Entry 9E2Y (electron microscopy, 3.20 A resolution); this record covers chains 3 and 7 of the 14 polymer chains in the assembly.

== Chain 3 ==
Molecule: DNA replication licensing factor MCM3
Organism: Saccharomyces cerevisiae W303
Notes: EC 3.6.4.12
Reference sequence: P24279 (MCM3_YEAST); residues 1-971 here = UniProt positions 1-971
Amino-acid sequence (971 residues; numbered 1 to 971; the number before each row is that of its first residue):
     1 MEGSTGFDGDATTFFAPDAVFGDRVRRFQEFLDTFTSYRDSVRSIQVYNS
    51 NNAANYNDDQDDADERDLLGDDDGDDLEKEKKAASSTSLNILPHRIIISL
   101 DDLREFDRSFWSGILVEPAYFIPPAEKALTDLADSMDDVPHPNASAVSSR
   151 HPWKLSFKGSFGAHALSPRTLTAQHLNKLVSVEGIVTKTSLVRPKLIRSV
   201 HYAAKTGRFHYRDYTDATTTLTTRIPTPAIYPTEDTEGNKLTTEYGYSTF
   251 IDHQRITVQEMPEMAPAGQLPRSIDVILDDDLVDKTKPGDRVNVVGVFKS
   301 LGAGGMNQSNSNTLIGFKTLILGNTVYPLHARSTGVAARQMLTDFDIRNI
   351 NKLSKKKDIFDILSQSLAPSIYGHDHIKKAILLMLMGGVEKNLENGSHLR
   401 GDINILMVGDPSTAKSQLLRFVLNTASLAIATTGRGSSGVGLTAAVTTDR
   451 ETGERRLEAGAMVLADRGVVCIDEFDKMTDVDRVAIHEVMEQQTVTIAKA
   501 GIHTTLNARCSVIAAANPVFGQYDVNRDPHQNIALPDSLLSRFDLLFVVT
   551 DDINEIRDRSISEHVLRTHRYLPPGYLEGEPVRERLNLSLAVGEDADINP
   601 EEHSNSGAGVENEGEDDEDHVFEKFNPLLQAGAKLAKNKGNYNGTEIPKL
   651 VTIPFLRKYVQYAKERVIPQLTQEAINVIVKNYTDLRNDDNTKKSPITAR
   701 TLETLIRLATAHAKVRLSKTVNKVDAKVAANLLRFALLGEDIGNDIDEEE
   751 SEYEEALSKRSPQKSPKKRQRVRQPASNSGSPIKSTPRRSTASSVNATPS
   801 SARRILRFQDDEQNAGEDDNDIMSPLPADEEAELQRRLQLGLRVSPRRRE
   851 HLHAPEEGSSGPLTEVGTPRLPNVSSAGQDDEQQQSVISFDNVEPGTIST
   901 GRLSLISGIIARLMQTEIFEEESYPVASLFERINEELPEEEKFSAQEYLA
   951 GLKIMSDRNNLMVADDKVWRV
Unresolved in the structure: 1-18, 53-89, 330-337, 584-588, 595-647, 740-971
Bound ions: Mg2+: S416 (together with ATP)
Residues lining bound ligands:
  - ATP (adenosine-5'-triphosphate), molecule 1: S370, I371, Y372, D410, P411, S412, T413, A414, K415, S416, Q417, N517, V565
  - ATP, molecule 2: R542, A699, R700

== Chain 7 ==
Molecule: DNA replication licensing factor MCM7
Organism: Saccharomyces cerevisiae W303
Notes: EC 3.6.4.12
Reference sequence: P38132 (MCM7_YEAST); residues 1-845 here = UniProt positions 1-845
Amino-acid sequence (845 residues; row label = number of the first residue in the row):
     1 MSAALPSIQLPVDYNNLFNEITDFLVTFKQDTLSSDATRNENEDENLDAE
    51 NIEQHLLEKGPKYMAMLQKVANRELNSVIIDLDDILQYQNEKFLQGTQAD
   101 DLVSAIQQNANHFTELFCRAIDNNMPLPTKEIDYKDDVLDVILNQRRLRN
   151 ERMLSDRTNEIRSENLMDTTMDPPSSMNDALREVVEDETELFPPNLTRRY
   201 FLYFKPLSQNCARRYRKKAISSKPLSVRQIKGDFLGQLITVRGIITRVSD
   251 VKPAVEVIAYTCDQCGYEVFQEVNSRTFTPLSECTSEECSQNQTKGQLFM
   301 STRASKFSAFQECKIQELSQQVPVGHIPRSLNIHVNGTLVRSLSPGDIVD
   351 VTGIFLPAPYTGFKALKAGLLTETYLEAQFVRQHKKKFASFSLTSDVEER
   401 VMELITSGDVYNRLAKSIAPEIYGNLDVKKALLLLLVGGVDKRVGDGMKI
   451 RGDINVCLMGDPGVAKSQLLKAICKISPRGVYTTGKGSSGVGLTAAVMKD
   501 PVTDEMILEGGALVLADNGICCIDEFDKMDESDRTAIHEVMEQQTISISK
   551 AGINTTLNARTSILAAANPLYGRYNPRLSPLDNINLPAALLSRFDILFLM
   601 LDIPSRDDDEKLAEHVTYVHMHNKQPDLDFTPVEPSKMREYIAYAKTKRP
   651 VMSEAVNDYVVQAYIRLRQDSKREMDSKFSFGQATPRTLLGIIRLSQALA
   701 KLRLADMVDIDDVEEALRLVRVSKESLYQETNKSKEDESPTTKIFTIIKK
   751 MLQETGKNTLSYENIVKTVRLRGFTMLQLSNCIQEYSYLNVWHLINEGNT
   801 LKFVDDGTMDTDQEDSLVSTPKLAPQTTASANVSAQDSDIDLQDA
Unresolved in the structure: 1-4, 31-58, 157-190, 386-408, 486-511, 731-845
Disulfides: C474-C522
Bound ions: Zn2+: C262, C284, C289; Mg2+: S467 (together with ATP)
Residues lining bound ligands:
  - ATP (adenosine-5'-triphosphate), molecule 1: E421, I422, Y423, D461, P462, G463, V464, A465, K466, S467, Q468, E525, N568, L612, V616
  - ATP, molecule 2: E542, A589, R593, P686, R687, L690

== How chain 3 and chain 7 interact ==
Pairs across the interface (88; chain 3 residue first):
  P142(3) - P11(7)
  N143(3) - Q108(7)
  A144(3) - P11(7)
  A144(3) - V12(7)  hydrophobic
  S145(3) - Q108(7)  hydrogen bond
  V192(3) - R329(7)
  R193(3) - Y360(7)  hydrogen bond
  R193(3) - L371(7)
  R193(3) - E373(7)  salt bridge
  P194(3) - G232(7)
  P194(3) - L235(7)  hydrophobic
  P194(3) - L371(7)
  P194(3) - T372(7)  hydrogen bond (backbone-backbone)
  P194(3) - T374(7)
  K195(3) - L370(7)
  L196(3) - L370(7)  hydrogen bond (backbone-backbone)
  Y202(3) - Y14(7)  hydrophobic
  R208(3) - S7(7)
  F209(3) - S7(7)
  F209(3) - I8(7)  hydrogen bond (backbone-backbone)
  F209(3) - V12(7)  hydrophobic
  F209(3) - Y14(7)  hydrophobic
  H210(3) - L5(7)
  H210(3) - P6(7)
  H210(3) - S7(7)
  Y211(3) - L5(7)
  Y211(3) - P6(7)  hydrogen bond (backbone-backbone)
  Y211(3) - I8(7)  hydrophobic
  T215(3) - L370(7)
  D216(3) - L370(7)
  T227(3) - L370(7)
  A229(3) - G369(7)
  Y231(3) - P359(7)  hydrophobic
  E244(3) - Y14(7)  hydrogen bond
  E244(3) - N109(7)  hydrogen bond
  E244(3) - H112(7)  salt bridge
  Y245(3) - N109(7)
  Y245(3) - L235(7)
  Y245(3) - G236(7)
  Y245(3) - L356(7)  hydrophobic
  Y245(3) - P357(7)  hydrophobic
  G246(3) - Q108(7)
  G246(3) - N109(7)  hydrogen bond (backbone-side chain)
  G246(3) - L235(7)
  G246(3) - G236(7)
  Y247(3) - L10(7)  hydrophobic
  Y247(3) - V12(7)
  Y247(3) - Y14(7)
  F250(3) - G232(7)
  F250(3) - L235(7)  hydrophobic
  D252(3) - K231(7)
  D252(3) - G232(7)  hydrogen bond (side chain-backbone)
  H253(3) - L371(7)
  D284(3) - R329(7)  salt bridge
  K287(3) - G325(7)
  K287(3) - H326(7)
  K391(3) - H620(7)  hydrogen bond (side chain-backbone)
  L393(3) - N623(7)
  L399(3) - H620(7)
  L457(3) - I327(7)
  D466(3) - V324(7)
  D466(3) - G325(7)
  R467(3) - V324(7)
  H487(3) - E525(7)  salt bridge
  Q492(3) - K471(7)
  H503(3) - Q316(7)
  T504(3) - Q316(7)
  T504(3) - P328(7)
  L506(3) - P328(7)
  N507(3) - S319(7)
  H530(3) - Y571(7)
  D537(3) - P462(7)
  D537(3) - G572(7)
  I676(3) - T617(7)
  Y683(3) - A613(7)  hydrophobic
  T684(3) - R606(7)
  T684(3) - E610(7)
  D685(3) - R606(7)  salt bridge
  R687(3) - I603(7)
  R687(3) - D609(7)  salt bridge
  N688(3) - S605(7)
  N688(3) - R606(7)  hydrogen bond
  T698(3) - P462(7)
  T698(3) - G463(7)
  L702(3) - A613(7)  hydrophobic
  E703(3) - H620(7)  salt bridge
  I706(3) - T617(7)
  I706(3) - H620(7)
Other interface residues (no listed pair), chain 3 (69 interface residues in all): V147, S148, R198, H201, R212, Y214, P228, T236, T242, N395, E451, R456, V463, R509, L671, V680, A699
Other interface residues (no listed pair), chain 7 (61 interface residues in all): N111, R228, D233, L366, K475, Y482, R573, D602, P604, L612, V616, V619, M621

== Overview ==
69 residues of chain 3 and 61 residues of chain 7 are in contact; the contacts include 12 hydrogen bonds and 7
salt bridges. Polar pairs include R193(3)-E373(7), E244(3)-H112(7) and D284(3)-R329(7). One ATP molecule is
bound between chain 3 and chain 7.
Chain 3 is DNA replication licensing factor MCM3 and chain 7 is DNA replication licensing factor MCM7, both
from Saccharomyces cerevisiae W303; the structure, Cryo-EM structure of yeast CMG helicase stalled at
G4-containing DNA template, state 3, was determined by electron microscopy, deposited together with 9E2W, 9E2Z
and 9E2X.
